PDB entry 7P0M | electron microscopy, 2.75 A resolution | chains A and G of the 13 polymer chains in the assembly

# Chain A
Protein: Lon protease homolog, mitochondrial
Organism: Homo sapiens
Notes: EC 3.4.21.53
Reference sequence: P36776 (LONM_HUMAN); numbering as in UniProt (aligned over 67-959)
Chain sequence (895 residues; each row starts with the number of its first residue):
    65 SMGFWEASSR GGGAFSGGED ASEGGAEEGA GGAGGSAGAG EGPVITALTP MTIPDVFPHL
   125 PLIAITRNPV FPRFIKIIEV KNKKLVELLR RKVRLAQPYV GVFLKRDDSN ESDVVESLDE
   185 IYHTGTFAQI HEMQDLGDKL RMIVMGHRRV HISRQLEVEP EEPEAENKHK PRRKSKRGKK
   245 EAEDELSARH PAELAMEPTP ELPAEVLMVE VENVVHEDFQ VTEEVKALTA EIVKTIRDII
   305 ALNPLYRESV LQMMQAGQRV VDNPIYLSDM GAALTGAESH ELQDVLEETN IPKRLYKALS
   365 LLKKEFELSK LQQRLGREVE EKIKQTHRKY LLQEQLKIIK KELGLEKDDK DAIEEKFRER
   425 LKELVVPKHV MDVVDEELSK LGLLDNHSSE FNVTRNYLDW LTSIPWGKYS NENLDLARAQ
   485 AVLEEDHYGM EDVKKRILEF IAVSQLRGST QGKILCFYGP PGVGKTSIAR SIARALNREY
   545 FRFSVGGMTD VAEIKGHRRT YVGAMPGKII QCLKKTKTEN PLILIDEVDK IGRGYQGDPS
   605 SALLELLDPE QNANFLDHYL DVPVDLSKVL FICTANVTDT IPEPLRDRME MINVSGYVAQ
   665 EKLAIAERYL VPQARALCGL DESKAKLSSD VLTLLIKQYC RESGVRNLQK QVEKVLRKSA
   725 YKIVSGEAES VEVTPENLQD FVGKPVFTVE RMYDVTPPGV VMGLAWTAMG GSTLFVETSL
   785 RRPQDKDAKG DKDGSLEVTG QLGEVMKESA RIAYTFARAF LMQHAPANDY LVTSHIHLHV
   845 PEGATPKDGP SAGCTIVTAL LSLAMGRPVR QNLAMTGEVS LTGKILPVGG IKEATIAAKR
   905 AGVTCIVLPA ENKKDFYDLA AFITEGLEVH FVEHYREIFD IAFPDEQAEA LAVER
Unresolved in the structure: 65-409, 788-793, 950-959
Construct notes: expression tag (65-66); engineered mutation Ala898 (Lys in P36776)
Curated features (UniProtKB/Swiss-Prot):
  - active site: Ser855
  - binding site (ATP): Gly523 to Thr530
  - natural variant: Glu476 (E476A: In CODASS), Ser631 (S631Y: In CODASS), Ala670 (A670V: In CODASS), Arg672 (R672C: In CODASS), Pro676 (P676S: In CODASS), Arg679 (R679H: In CODASS), Arg721 (R721G: In CODASS), Ala724 (A724V: In CODASS), Pro749 (P749S: In CODASS), Gly767 (G767E: In CODASS), Ile927 (deletion: In CODASS)
  - mutagenesis: Lys529 (K529R: Abolishes ATPase activity, and presumably ATP-driven protein unfolding, but does not block access to the proteolytic active site or prevent a substrate from binding to it), Trp770 (W770A: Has low basal, but normal stimulated ATPase activity, and retains peptidase activity; W770P: Has normal basal, but low stimulated ATPase activity, and abolishes peptidase activity), Ser855 (S855A: Lacks both ATPase and protease activity, but retains DNA binding activity), Thr880 (T880V: Enhances the basal, but not the stimulated ATPase activity), Gly893 (G893A: Has low basal, but normal stimulated ATPase activity, and retains peptidase activity; G893P: Has normal basal, but low stimulated ATPase activity, and abolishes peptidase activity), Gly894 (G894A/S: Enhances the basal, but not the stimulated ATPase activity, and retains peptidase activity; G894P: Enhances the basal, but not the stimulated ATPase activity, and abolishes peptidase activity)
Metal / ion sites: Mg2+: Thr530 (together with ATP)
Small-molecule neighbours: ATP (adenosine-5'-triphosphate): Asp490, His491, Tyr492, Met494, Pro524, Pro525, Gly526, Val527, Gly528, Lys529, Thr530, Ser531, Glu591, Asn640, Tyr661, Ile669, Tyr673, Val709, Arg710, Gln713

# Chain G
Protein: Unknown peptide from human mitochondrial transcription factor A (TFAM)
Organism: Homo sapiens
Chain sequence (11 residues; numbered 1 to 11; the number before each row is that of its first residue; X marks 11 residues of unknown identity (built as UNK)):
     1 XXXXXXXXXX X

# Chain A / chain G interface
Chain A residues in contact with chain G, 5 residues: Thr564, Tyr565, Val566, Tyr599, Gln600

# Summary
No residue of chain A is in contact with chain G. Ligands of chain A: ATP. UniProt lists active-site residue
Ser855(A), 8 ATP-binding residues and 6 mutagenesis sites on chain A.
Here chain A is Lon protease homolog, mitochondrial and chain G is Unknown peptide from human mitochondrial
transcription factor A (TFAM), both from Homo sapiens. Entry 7P0M (Human mitochondrial Lon protease with
substrate in the ATPase and protease domains) was determined by electron microscopy.
